8CMU - chains C and D of the 4 polymer chains in the assembly; structure by electron microscopy, 2.41 A resolution.

[Chain C (and D)]
Name: Coagulation factor XIII B chain
Source organism: Homo sapiens
Notes: chain D of this document is another copy of the same molecule, construct and numbering; everything in this record applies to it too
UniProtKB: P05160 (F13B_HUMAN); residues 1-661 here = UniProt positions 1-661
Sequence (661 residues; each row starts with the number of its first residue):
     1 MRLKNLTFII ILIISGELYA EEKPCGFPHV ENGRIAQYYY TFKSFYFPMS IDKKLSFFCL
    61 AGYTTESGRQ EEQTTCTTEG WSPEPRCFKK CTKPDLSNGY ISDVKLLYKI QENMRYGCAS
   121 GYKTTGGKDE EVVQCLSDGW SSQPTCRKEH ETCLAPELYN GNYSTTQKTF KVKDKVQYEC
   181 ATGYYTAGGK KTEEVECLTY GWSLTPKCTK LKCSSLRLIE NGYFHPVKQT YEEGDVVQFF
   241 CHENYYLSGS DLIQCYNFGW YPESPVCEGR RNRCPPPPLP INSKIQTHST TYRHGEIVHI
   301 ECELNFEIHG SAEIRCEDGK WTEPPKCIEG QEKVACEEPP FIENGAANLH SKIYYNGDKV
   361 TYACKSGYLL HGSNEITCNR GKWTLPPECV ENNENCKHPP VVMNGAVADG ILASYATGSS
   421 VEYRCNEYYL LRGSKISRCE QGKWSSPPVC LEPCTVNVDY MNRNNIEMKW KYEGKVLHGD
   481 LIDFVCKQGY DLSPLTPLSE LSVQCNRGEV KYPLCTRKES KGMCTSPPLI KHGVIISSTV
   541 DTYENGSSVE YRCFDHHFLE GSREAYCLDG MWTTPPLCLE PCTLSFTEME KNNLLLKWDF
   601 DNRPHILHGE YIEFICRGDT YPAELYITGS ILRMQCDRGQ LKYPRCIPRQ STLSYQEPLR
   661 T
Disordered / not traced: 1-23, 149-661
Curated features (UniProtKB/Swiss-Prot):
  - motif: R617 to D619 (Cell attachment site)
  - glycosylation (N-linked (GlcNAc...) asparagine): N162, N545
  - natural variant: C25 (C25R: In FA13BD), I101 (I101N: In FA13BD), L136 (L136F: In FA13BD; uncertain significance), V237 (V237I: In FA13BD; uncertain significance), C336 (C336F: In FA13BD), V421 (V421E: In FA13BD), P448 (P448S: In FA13BD), C450 (C450F: In FA13BD)
Disulfides: C25-C76, C91-C135

[Interface between chain C and chain D]
Residue-residue contacts (6):
  R34(C) - Y40(D)
  Y40(C) - R34(D)
  Y40(C) - L60(D)
  T41(C) - A61(D)
  L60(C) - Y40(D)
  A61(C) - T41(D)
Interface residues without a listed pair, chain C (6 interface residues in all): Q37
Interface residues without a listed pair, chain D (6 interface residues in all): Q37

[Overview]
The chain C/chain D interface involves 6 residues from each chain.
Both chains are Coagulation factor XIII B chain (Homo sapiens). Entry 8CMU (High resolution structure of the
coagulation Factor XIII A2B2 heterotetramer complex) was determined by electron microscopy, deposited together
with 8CMT.
